5T5F - chains A and L of the 3 polymer chains in the assembly; structure by X-ray diffraction, 2.98 A resolution.

[Chain A]
Molecule: Factor H binding protein variant B24
From: Neisseria meningitidis
UniProt: Q6VRZ6 (Q6VRZ6_NEIME); residues 4-255 here = UniProt positions 4-255
Sequence (253 residues; numbered 4 to 256; the number before each row is that of its first residue):
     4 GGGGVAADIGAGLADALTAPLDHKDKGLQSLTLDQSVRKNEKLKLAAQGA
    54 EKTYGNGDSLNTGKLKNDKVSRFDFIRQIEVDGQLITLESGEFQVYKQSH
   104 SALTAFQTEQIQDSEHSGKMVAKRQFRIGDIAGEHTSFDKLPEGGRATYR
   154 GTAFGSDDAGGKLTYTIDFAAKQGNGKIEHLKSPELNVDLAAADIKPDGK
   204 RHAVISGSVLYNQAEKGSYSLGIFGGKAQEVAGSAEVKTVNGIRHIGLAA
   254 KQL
Not modelled in the structure: 4-29, 256
Construct notes: expression tag (256)
Reported in the primary citation:
  - mutagenesis - G121A, K122A, K122S: decreased stability

[Chain L]
Molecule: Monoclonal antibody Jar5 light chain
From: Mus musculus
Notes: antibody fragment or engineered binder
Sequence (216 residues; numbered 1 to 216; the number before each row is that of its first residue):
     1 DIVMTQAAPSVPVTPGESVSISCRSSKSLLHSNGNTYLFWFLQRPGQSPQ
    51 LLIYRMSNLASGVPDRFSGSGSGTSFTLRISRVEAEDVGVYYCMQHLEYP
   101 YTFGGGTKLEIKRADAAPTVSIFPPSSEQLTSGGASVVCFLNNFYPKDIN
   151 VKWKIDGSERQNGVLNSWTDQDSKDSTYSMSSTLTLTKDEYERHNSYTCE
   201 ATHKTSTSPIVKSFNR
Disulfides: C23-C93, C139-C199

[How chain A and chain L interact]
Pairs across the interface (6):
  H119(A) with Y99(L), hydrogen bond (backbone-side chain)
  K122(A) with H31(L); Y37(L); H96(L), hydrogen bond (side chain-backbone); L97(L), hydrogen bond (side chain-backbone)
  M123(A) with N33(L), hydrogen bond (backbone-side chain)
Interface residues without a listed pair, chain A (5 interface residues in all): Q113, S120
The authors on this interface:
  - epitope / paratope residues, chain A: H119(A), K122(A)

[Overview]
The interface between chain A and chain L involves 5 residues on one side and 6 on the other, with 4 hydrogen
bonds. Polar pairs include H119(A)-Y99(L), K122(A)-H96(L) and K122(A)-L97(L). The paper reports that G121A,
K122A and K122S of chain A reduce stability; epitope/paratope residues H119(A) and K122(A).
Chain A is Factor H binding protein variant B24 (Neisseria meningitidis) and chain L is Monoclonal antibody
Jar5 light chain (Mus musculus); the structure, Neisseria meningitidis factor H binding protein in complex
with monoclonal antibody JAR5, was determined by X-ray diffraction.
